Entry 6JDV (X-ray diffraction, 3.10 A resolution); this record covers chains A and C of the 4 polymer chains in the assembly.

[Chain A]
Name: CRISPR-associated endonuclease Cas9
Source organism: Neisseria meningitidis serogroup C (strain 8013)
Notes: EC 3.1.-.-
Reference sequence: C9X1G5 (CAS9_NEIM8); numbering as in UniProt (aligned over 1-1082)
Chain sequence (1083 residues; each row starts with the number of its first residue; numbering starts at 0):
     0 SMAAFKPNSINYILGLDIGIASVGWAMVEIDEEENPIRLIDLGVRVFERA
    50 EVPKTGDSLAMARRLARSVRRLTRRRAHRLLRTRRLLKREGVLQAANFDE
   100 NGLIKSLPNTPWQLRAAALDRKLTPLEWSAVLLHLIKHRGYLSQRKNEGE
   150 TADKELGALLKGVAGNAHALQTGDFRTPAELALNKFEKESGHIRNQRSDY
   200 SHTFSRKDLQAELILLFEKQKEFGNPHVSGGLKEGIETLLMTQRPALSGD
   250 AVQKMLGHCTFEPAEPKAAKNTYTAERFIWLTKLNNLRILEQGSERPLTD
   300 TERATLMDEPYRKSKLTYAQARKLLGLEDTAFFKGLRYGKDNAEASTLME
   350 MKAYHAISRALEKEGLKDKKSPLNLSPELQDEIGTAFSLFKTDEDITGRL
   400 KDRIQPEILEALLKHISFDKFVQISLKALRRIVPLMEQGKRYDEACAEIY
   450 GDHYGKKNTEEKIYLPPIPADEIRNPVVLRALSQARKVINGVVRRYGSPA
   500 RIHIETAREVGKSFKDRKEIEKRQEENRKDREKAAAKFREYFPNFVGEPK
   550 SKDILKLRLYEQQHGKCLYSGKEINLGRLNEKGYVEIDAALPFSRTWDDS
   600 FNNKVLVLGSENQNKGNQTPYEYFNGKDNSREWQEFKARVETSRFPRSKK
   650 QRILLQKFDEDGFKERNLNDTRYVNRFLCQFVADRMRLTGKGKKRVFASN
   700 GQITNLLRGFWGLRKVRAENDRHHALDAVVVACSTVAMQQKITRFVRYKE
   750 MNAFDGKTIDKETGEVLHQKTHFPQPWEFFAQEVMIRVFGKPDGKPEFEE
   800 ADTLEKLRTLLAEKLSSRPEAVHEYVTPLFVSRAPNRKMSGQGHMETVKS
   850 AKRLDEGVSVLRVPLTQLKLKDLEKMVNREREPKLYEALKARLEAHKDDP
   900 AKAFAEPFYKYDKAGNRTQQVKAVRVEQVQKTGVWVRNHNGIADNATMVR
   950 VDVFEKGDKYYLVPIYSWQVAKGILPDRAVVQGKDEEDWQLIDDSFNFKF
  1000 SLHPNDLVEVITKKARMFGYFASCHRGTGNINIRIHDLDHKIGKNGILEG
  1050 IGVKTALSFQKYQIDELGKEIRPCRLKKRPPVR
Unresolved in the structure: 0-7, 51-55, 147-172, 659-664, 760-761
Construct notes: expression tag (0); engineered mutation Ala588 (His in C9X1G5)
Ion coordination: Mg2+: Asp587, Asn611 (shared with DA14(C), DA15(C) of chain C)
Curated features (UniProtKB/Swiss-Prot):
  - active site: Asp16 (For RuvC-like nuclease domain)
  - binding site (Mg(2+)): Asp16, Glu504, Glu508, His723
  - mutagenesis: Asp16 (D16A: Does not restore CRISPR interference during plasmid transformation to deletion mutant)
From the paper describing this entry:
  - binding site for non-target DNA strand: His1024, Thr1027
  - binding site for target DNA strand (chain C): Arg516, Lys517, Gln523, Lys549, Lys555, Lys581, Ile586, Asp587, Ser593, Asn611, Gln612, Gln981, Asn1029
  - specificity-determining residues: Gln981, His1024, Thr1027, Asn1029
  - mutagenesis - K909A, H1024A: abolished catalytic activity
  - mutagenesis - R880A, Q981A, T1027A, N1029A: decreased catalytic activity
  - binding site for sgRNA: Asn526, Arg530, Arg557
  - catalytic residues: Asp587, Asn611
  - Mg2+ coordination: Asp587, Asn611
  - mutagenesis - H588A: abolished catalytic activity with target DNA strand (chain C)
  - mutagenesis - H588A: unchanged catalytic activity
  - mutagenesis - S593Q/W596R, S593Q/W596K: increased catalytic activity
  - mutagenesis - K909A: decreased expression

[Chain C]
Molecule: target DNA strand
Sequence (35 nucleotides; row label = number of the first residue in the row):
     1 TAAAATCATATGTAAAGTTAAATAGCAGAGTGACC
Ion coordination: Mg2+: DA14, DA15 (shared with Asp587(A), Asn611(A) of chain A)

[Chain A / chain C interface]
Residue-residue contacts (111; chain A residue first):
  Tyr140(A) - DA16(C)  hydrogen bond to the base
  Tyr140(A) - DG17(C)  sugar contact
  Gln143(A) - DA16(C)  base contact
  Gln143(A) - DG17(C)  base contact
  Gln143(A) - DT18(C)  sugar contact
  Arg144(A) - DG17(C)  salt bridge to the phosphate
  Arg144(A) - DT18(C)  salt bridge to the phosphate
  Ala245(A) - DG17(C)  base contact
  Leu246(A) - DT18(C)  base contact
  Leu246(A) - DT19(C)  sugar contact
  Met254(A) - DT19(C)  base contact
  Met254(A) - DA20(C)  sugar contact
  Met254(A) - DA21(C)  sugar contact
  Leu255(A) - DA20(C)  phosphate contact
  Leu255(A) - DA21(C)  phosphate contact
  Gly256(A) - DA21(C)  hydrogen bond to the phosphate
  Lys266(A) - DA21(C)  salt bridge to the phosphate
  Asn285(A) - DA29(C)  hydrogen bond to the sugar
  Arg287(A) - DA29(C)  phosphate contact
  Lys333(A) - DG28(C)  phosphate contact
  Lys333(A) - DA29(C)  salt bridge to the phosphate
  Lys390(A) - DT19(C)  salt bridge to the phosphate
  Ser416(A) - DT19(C)  phosphate contact
  Phe417(A) - DT19(C)  phosphate contact
  Asp418(A) - DA20(C)  phosphate contact
  Lys419(A) - DA20(C)  salt bridge to the phosphate
  Phe420(A) - DA20(C)  phosphate contact
  Arg440(A) - DG30(C)  sugar contact
  Arg440(A) - DT31(C)  salt bridge to the phosphate
  Asp442(A) - DG30(C)  phosphate contact
  Asp442(A) - DT31(C)  sugar contact
  His452(A) - DG30(C)  hydrogen bond to the base
  His452(A) - DT31(C)  sugar contact
  Tyr453(A) - DG30(C)  base contact
  Tyr453(A) - DT31(C)  hydrogen bond to the base
  Tyr453(A) - DG32(C)  hydrogen bond to the sugar
  Arg473(A) - DA20(C)  hydrogen bond to the base
  Arg473(A) - DA21(C)  hydrogen bond to the sugar
  Thr505(A) - DA24(C)  phosphate contact
  Ala506(A) - DA24(C)  sugar contact
  Arg507(A) - DA24(C)  salt bridge to the phosphate
  Arg507(A) - DG25(C)  salt bridge to the phosphate
  Glu508(A) - DA24(C)  phosphate contact
  Glu508(A) - DG25(C)  hydrogen bond to the phosphate
  Arg516(A) - DC26(C)  sugar contact
  Arg516(A) - DA27(C)  salt bridge to the phosphate
  Lys517(A) - DA27(C)  salt bridge to the phosphate
  Ile519(A) - DC26(C)  sugar contact
  Glu520(A) - DA27(C)  sugar contact
  Gln523(A) - DG25(C)  hydrogen bond to the base
  Gln523(A) - DC26(C)  sugar contact
  Lys549(A) - DT18(C)  phosphate contact
  Lys549(A) - DT19(C)  salt bridge to the phosphate
  Lys555(A) - DA16(C)  phosphate contact
  Lys555(A) - DG17(C)  salt bridge to the phosphate
  Asn579(A) - DG17(C)  phosphate contact
  Lys581(A) - DA15(C)  hydrogen bond to the base
  Lys581(A) - DA16(C)  hydrogen bond to the sugar
  Glu585(A) - DA15(C)  phosphate contact
  Glu585(A) - DA16(C)  phosphate contact
  Ile586(A) - DA15(C)  phosphate contact
  Ile586(A) - DA16(C)  hydrogen bond to the phosphate
  Asp587(A) - DA15(C)  phosphate contact
  Ala588(A) - DA15(C)  hydrogen bond to the phosphate
  Pro591(A) - DA14(C)  phosphate contact
  Phe592(A) - DA14(C)  phosphate contact
  Ser593(A) - DT13(C)  phosphate contact
  Ser593(A) - DA14(C)  hydrogen bond to the phosphate
  Asn611(A) - DA14(C)  phosphate contact
  Asn611(A) - DA15(C)  hydrogen bond to the phosphate
  Gln612(A) - DA14(C)  sugar contact
  Gln612(A) - DA15(C)  hydrogen bond to the sugar
  Gly615(A) - DA14(C)  sugar contact
  Asn616(A) - DT13(C)  sugar contact
  Asn616(A) - DA14(C)  phosphate contact
  Arg671(A) - DT23(C)  base contact
  Arg671(A) - DA24(C)  hydrogen bond to the sugar
  Tyr672(A) - DA22(C)  phosphate contact
  Tyr672(A) - DT23(C)  sugar contact
  Arg675(A) - DT23(C)  sugar contact
  Arg675(A) - DA24(C)  salt bridge to the phosphate
  Gly691(A) - DC34(C)  phosphate contact
  Lys692(A) - DA33(C)  phosphate contact
  Lys692(A) - DC34(C)  hydrogen bond to the phosphate
  Lys693(A) - DA33(C)  phosphate contact
  Lys693(A) - DC34(C)  hydrogen bond to the phosphate
  Ala736(A) - DC35(C)  phosphate contact
  Gln739(A) - DC35(C)  sugar contact
  Met844(A) - DT11(C)  phosphate contact
  Met844(A) - DG12(C)  phosphate contact
  Glu845(A) - DG12(C)  hydrogen bond to the phosphate
  Thr846(A) - DG12(C)  hydrogen bond to the phosphate
  Lys870(A) - DT9(C)  salt bridge to the phosphate
  Gln981(A) - DA4(C)  hydrogen bond to the base
  Thr1027(A) - DA5(C)  base contact
  Thr1027(A) - DT6(C)  base contact
  Asn1029(A) - DA4(C)  sugar contact
  Asn1029(A) - DA5(C)  hydrogen bond to the base
  Glu1048(A) - DA5(C)  sugar contact
  Glu1048(A) - DT6(C)  base contact
  Gly1049(A) - DA4(C)  sugar contact
  Gly1049(A) - DA5(C)  phosphate contact
  Gly1049(A) - DT6(C)  base contact
  Ile1050(A) - DA5(C)  phosphate contact
  Gly1051(A) - DA4(C)  phosphate contact
  Gly1051(A) - DA5(C)  hydrogen bond to the phosphate
  Val1052(A) - DA4(C)  hydrogen bond to the phosphate
  Lys1053(A) - DA3(C)  sugar contact
  Lys1053(A) - DA4(C)  hydrogen bond to the phosphate
  Thr1054(A) - DA3(C)  phosphate contact
  Thr1054(A) - DA4(C)  hydrogen bond to the phosphate
Other interface residues (no listed pair), chain A (80 interface residues in all): Val251, Glu294, Gly334, Lys511, Asn668, Gln679, Val735, Gln841, Lys1013, His1024, Ala1055

[Overview]
The interface between chain A and chain C involves 80 residues on one side and 30 on the other, with 28
hydrogen bonds and 15 salt bridges. Among the polar pairs are Tyr140(A)-DA16(C), His452(A)-DG30(C) and
Tyr453(A)-DT31(C). From the paper: catalytic residues Asp587(A) and Asn611(A); R880A, Q981A and T1027A of
chain A, among others, reduce catalytic activity; 9 substitutions were tested in all.
Here chain A is CRISPR-associated endonuclease Cas9 (Neisseria meningitidis serogroup C (strain 8013)) and
chain C is target DNA strand. Entry 6JDV (Crystal structure of Nme1Cas9 in complex with sgRNA and target DNA
(ATATGATT PAM) in catalytic state) was determined by X-ray diffraction, deposited together with 6JDQ, 6JE3,
6JE4, 6JE9, 6JFU, 6KC7 and 6KC8.
